PDB entry 5H74 | X-ray diffraction, 2.60 A resolution | chains B and E of the 6 polymer chains in the assembly

Chain B:
Name: Tubulin beta-2B chain
From: Bos taurus
UniProtKB: Q6B856 (TBB2B_BOVIN); numbering as in UniProt (aligned over 1-445)
Chain sequence (445 residues; row label = number of the first residue in the row):
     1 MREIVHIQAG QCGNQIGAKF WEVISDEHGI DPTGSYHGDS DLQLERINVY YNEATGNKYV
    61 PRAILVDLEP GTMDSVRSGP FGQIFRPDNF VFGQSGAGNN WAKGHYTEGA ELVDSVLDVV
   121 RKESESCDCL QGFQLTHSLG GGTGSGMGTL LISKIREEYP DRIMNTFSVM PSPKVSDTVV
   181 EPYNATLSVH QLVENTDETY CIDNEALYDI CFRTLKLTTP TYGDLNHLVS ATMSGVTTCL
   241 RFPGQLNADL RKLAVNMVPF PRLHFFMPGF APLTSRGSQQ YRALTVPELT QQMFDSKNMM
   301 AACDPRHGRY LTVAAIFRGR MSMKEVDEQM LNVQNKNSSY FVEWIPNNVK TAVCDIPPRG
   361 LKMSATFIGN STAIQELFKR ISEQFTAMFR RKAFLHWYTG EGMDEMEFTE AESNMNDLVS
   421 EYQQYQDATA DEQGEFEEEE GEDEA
Unresolved in the structure: 429-445
Small-molecule neighbours:
  - 7LG ((2S,4R)-4-[[2-[(1R,3R)-1-acetyloxy-3-[hexyl-[(2S,3S)-3-methyl-2-[[(2R)-1-methylpiperidin-2-yl]carbonylamino]pentanoyl]amino]-4-methyl-pentyl]-1,3-thiazol-4-yl]carbonylamino]-5-(4-fluorophenyl)-2-methyl-pentanoic acid): Q11, Q15, P173, K174, V175, S176, D177, Y208, T219, P220, T221, Y222, G223, L225, N226, R276
  - GDP (guanosine-5'-diphosphate): G10, Q11, C12, Q15, I16, D67, N99, S138, G140, G141, G142, T143, G144, V169, P171, V175, S176, E181, N204, L207, Y222, L225, N226
Curated features (UniProtKB/Swiss-Prot):
  - motif: M1 to I4 (MREI motif)
  - binding site (GTP): Q11, E69, S138, G142, T143, G144, N204, N226
  - binding site (Mg(2+)): E69
  - modified residue: S40 (Phosphoserine), T55 (Phosphothreonine), K58 (N6-acetyllysine), S172 (Phosphoserine), T285 (Phosphothreonine), T290 (Phosphothreonine), R318 (Omega-N-methylarginine), E438 (5-glutamyl polyglutamate)
  - cross-link (Glycyl lysine isopeptide (Lys-Gly)): K58 (interchain with G-Cter in ubiquitin), K324 (interchain with G-Cter in ubiquitin)

Chain E:
Name: Stathmin-4
From: Rattus norvegicus
UniProtKB: P63043 (STMN4_RAT); residues 5-145 here correspond to UniProt positions 49-189 (UniProt number = residue number + 44)
Chain sequence (143 residues; row label = number of the first residue in the row):
     3 MADMEVIELN KCTSGQSFEV ILKPPSFDGV PEFNASLPRR RDPSLEEIQK KLEAAEERRK
    63 YQEAELLKHL AEKREHEREV IQKAIEENNN FIKMAKEKLA QKMESNKENR EAHLAAMLER
   123 LQEKDKHAEE VRKNKELKEE ASR
Unresolved in the structure: 3-5, 29-43, 142-145
Construct notes: initiating methionine (3); expression tag (4)
Curated features (UniProtKB/Swiss-Prot):
  - modified residue: S46 (Phosphoserine)

Interface between chain B and chain E:
Contacting residue pairs (26):
  Y106(B) with H78(E), hydrogen bond; E79(E); V82(E), hydrophobic; I83(E)
  L150(B) with E79(E)
  S153(B) with L72(E); K75(E); R76(E), hydrogen bond
  K154(B) with R76(E); E79(E), salt bridge
  R156(B) with L68(E)
  E157(B) with L69(E); L72(E); A73(E); R76(E), salt bridge
  P160(B) with E65(E); L68(E), hydrophobic
  Q191(B) with K75(E)
  E401(B) with V82(E); A86(E)
  G402(B) with V82(E); K85(E); A86(E)
  M403(B) with K85(E)
  E407(B) with H78(E), salt bridge; V82(E)
Also at the interface, not in a pair above, chain B (19 interface residues in all): H105, T107, D161, N195, T399, G400, D404
Also at the interface, not in a pair above, chain E (14 interface residues in all): E89

Overview:
Chain B and chain E form an interface of 19 and 14 residues respectively; the contacts include 2 hydrogen
bonds and 3 salt bridges. Polar pairs include K154(B)-E79(E), E157(B)-R76(E) and E407(B)-H78(E). Ligands of
chain B: GDP and compound 7LG.
Here chain B is Tubulin beta-2B chain (Bos taurus) and chain E is Stathmin-4 (Rattus norvegicus). Entry 5H74
(Crystal structure of T2R-TTL-14b complex) was determined by X-ray diffraction.
